Entry 6MTI (electron microscopy, 10.40 A resolution (very low resolution: no residue pairs are listed; an interface is given only as per-side residue counts)); this record covers chains A and C of the 30 polymer chains in the assembly.

# Chain A
Protein: Vesicle-associated membrane protein 2
Source organism: Rattus norvegicus
UniProtKB: P63045 (VAMP2_RAT); residue numbers follow UniProt; this construct covers 28-89
Chain sequence (63 residues; row label = number of the first residue in the row):
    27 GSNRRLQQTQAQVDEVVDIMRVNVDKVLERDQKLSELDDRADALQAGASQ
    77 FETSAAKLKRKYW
Unresolved in the structure: 27
Construct notes: expression tag (27)
UniProt features mapped onto this chain:
  - site ((Microbial infection) Cleavage): Q58, K59, K59, L60, R66, A67, Q76, F77, A81, A82

# Chain C
Protein: Synaptosomal-associated protein 25
Source organism: Rattus norvegicus
UniProtKB: P60881 (SNP25_RAT), isoform P60881-2; numbering as in UniProt (aligned over 7-83)
Chain sequence (77 residues; each row starts with the number of its first residue):
     7 MRNELEEMQRRADQLADESLESTRRMLQLVEESKDAGIRTLVMLDEQGEQ
    57 LDRVEEGMNHINQDMKEAEKNLKDLGK
Unresolved in the structure: 7-9, 83

# Chain A / chain C interface
At this resolution (10 A) residue pairs are not listed: 5 residues of chain A and 7 of chain C lie at the interface.

# Overview
5 residues of chain A and 7 residues of chain C are in contact.
Here chain A is Vesicle-associated membrane protein 2 and chain C is Synaptosomal-associated protein 25, both
from Rattus norvegicus. Entry 6MTI (Synaptotagmin-1 C2A, C2B domains and SNARE-pin proteins (5CCI)
individually docked into Cryo-EM map of C2AB-SNARE complexes ...) was determined by electron microscopy.
